Entry 5IMY (X-ray diffraction, 2.40 A resolution); this record covers chains A and C of the 4 polymer chains in the assembly.

Chain A:
Name: Vaginolysin
Source organism: Gardnerella vaginalis
UniProtKB: B2YGA4 (B2YGA4_GARVA); numbering as in UniProt (aligned over 29-516)
Amino-acid sequence (490 residues; each row starts with the number of its first residue):
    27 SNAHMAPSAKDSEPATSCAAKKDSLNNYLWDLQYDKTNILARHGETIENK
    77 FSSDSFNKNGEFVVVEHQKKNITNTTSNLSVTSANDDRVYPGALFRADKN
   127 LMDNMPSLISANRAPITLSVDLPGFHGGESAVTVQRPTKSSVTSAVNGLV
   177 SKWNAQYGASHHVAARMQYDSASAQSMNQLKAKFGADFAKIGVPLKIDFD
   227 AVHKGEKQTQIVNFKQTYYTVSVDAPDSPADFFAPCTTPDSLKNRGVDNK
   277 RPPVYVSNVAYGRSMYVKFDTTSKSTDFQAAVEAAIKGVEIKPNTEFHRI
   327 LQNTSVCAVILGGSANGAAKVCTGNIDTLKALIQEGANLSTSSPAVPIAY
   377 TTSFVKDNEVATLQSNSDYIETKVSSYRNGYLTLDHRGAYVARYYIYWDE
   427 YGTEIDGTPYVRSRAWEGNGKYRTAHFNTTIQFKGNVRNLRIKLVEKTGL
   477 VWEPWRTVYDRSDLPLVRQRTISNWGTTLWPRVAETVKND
Disordered / not traced: 27-41, 516
Cystine bridges: Cys44-Cys262, Cys333-Cys348
Sequence notes: expression tag (27-28); conflict His30 (Met in B2YGA4), Met31 (Ala in B2YGA4), Cys333 (Thr in B2YGA4), Cys348 (Ile in B2YGA4)
Reported in the primary citation:
  - contacts within the chain: Arg482-Leu505 (hydrogen bond)
  - conformationally variable residues (loop rearrangement, side-chain flip): Val477, Glu479

Chain C:
Name: CD59 glycoprotein
Source organism: Homo sapiens
UniProtKB: P13987 (CD59_HUMAN); residues 1-77 here correspond to UniProt positions 26-102 (UniProt number = residue number + 25)
Amino-acid sequence (78 residues; row label = number of the first residue in the row; numbering starts at 0):
     0 MLQCYNCPNPTADCKTAVNCSSDFDACLITKAGLQVYNKCWKFEHCNFND
    50 VTTRLRENELTYYCCKKDLCNFNEQLEN
Cystine bridges: Cys3-Cys26, Cys6-Cys13, Cys19-Cys39, Cys45-Cys63, Cys64-Cys69
Sequence notes: initiating methionine (0)
UniProt features mapped onto this chain:
  - lipidation: Asn77 (GPI-anchor amidated asparagine)
  - glycosylation: Asn18 (N-linked (GlcNAc...) asparagine), Lys41 (N-linked (Glc) (glycation) lysine), Thr51 (O-linked (GalNAc...) threonine), Thr52 (O-linked (GalNAc...) threonine)

How chain A and chain C interact:
Pairs across the interface - 25 pairs, chain A then chain C:
  Tyr421(A) - Glu58(C)
  Tyr423(A) - Phe47(C)  hydrophobic
  Tyr423(A) - Asn57(C)
  Tyr423(A) - Glu58(C)
  Tyr423(A) - Leu59(C)
  Asp425(A) - Tyr61(C)  hydrogen bond
  Thr434(A) - Lys65(C)
  Thr434(A) - Lys66(C)
  Pro435(A) - Phe42(C)
  Tyr436(A) - Phe42(C)  hydrophobic
  Tyr436(A) - Tyr62(C)
  Tyr436(A) - Cys63(C)
  Val437(A) - Phe42(C)  hydrophobic
  Val437(A) - Tyr62(C)
  Val437(A) - Cys63(C)  hydrogen bond (backbone-backbone)
  Arg438(A) - Tyr61(C)
  Arg438(A) - Tyr62(C)
  Arg438(A) - Gln74(C)  hydrogen bond (side chain-backbone)
  Arg438(A) - Leu75(C)
  Ser439(A) - Thr60(C)
  Ser439(A) - Tyr61(C)  hydrogen bond (backbone-backbone)
  Arg440(A) - Thr60(C)
  Arg440(A) - Glu76(C)  salt bridge
  Arg467(A) - Phe47(C)
  Arg467(A) - Asn48(C)
Other interface residues (no listed pair), chain A (12 interface residues in all): Ala441
Other interface residues (no listed pair), chain C (17 interface residues in all): Cys45, Cys64
From the paper, about this interface:
  - specific contacts: Tyr423(A)-Phe47(C) (pi stacking), Asp425(A)-Tyr61(C) (hydrogen bond), Asp425(A)-Asn46(C) (water-mediated contact), Glu430(A)-Tyr62(C) (water-mediated contact), Val437(A)-Cys63(C) (backbone contact), Val437(A)-Phe42(C) (hydrophobic contact), Arg438(A)-Gln74(C) (hydrogen bond), Ser439(A)-Tyr61(C) (backbone contact), Arg440(A)-Glu76(C) (hydrogen bond), Cys45(C)-Val437(A) (hydrophobic contact), Tyr62(C)-Val437(A) (hydrophobic contact)
  - interface residues, chain A: Tyr423(A)

In short:
12 residues of chain A and 17 residues of chain C are in contact, with 4 hydrogen bonds and 1 salt bridge.
Polar contacts include Arg440(A)-Glu76(C), Asp425(A)-Tyr61(C) and Arg438(A)-Gln74(C). The paper describes pi
stacking between Tyr423(A) and Phe47(C); hydrogen bonds between Asp425(A) and Tyr61(C), Arg438(A) and Gln74(C)
and Arg440(A) and Glu76(C); water-mediated contacts between Asp425(A) and Asn46(C) and Glu430(A) and Tyr62(C).
From the paper: the interface residue Tyr423(A); conformational variability at Val477(A) and Glu479(A).
Here chain A is Vaginolysin (Gardnerella vaginalis) and chain C is CD59 glycoprotein (Homo sapiens). Entry
5IMY (Trapped Toxin) was determined by X-ray diffraction together with 5IMT and 5IMW from the same study.
